PDB entry 2ZQQ | X-ray diffraction, 2.20 A resolution | chains B and E of the 6 polymer chains in the assembly

# Chain B (and E)
Name: Methylglutaconyl-CoA hydratase
Source organism: Homo sapiens
Notes: EC 4.2.1.18; chain E of this document is another copy of the same molecule, construct and numbering; everything in this record applies to it too
Reference sequence: Q13825 (AUHM_HUMAN); residues 68-339 here = UniProt positions 68-339
Sequence (272 residues; row label = number of the first residue in the row):
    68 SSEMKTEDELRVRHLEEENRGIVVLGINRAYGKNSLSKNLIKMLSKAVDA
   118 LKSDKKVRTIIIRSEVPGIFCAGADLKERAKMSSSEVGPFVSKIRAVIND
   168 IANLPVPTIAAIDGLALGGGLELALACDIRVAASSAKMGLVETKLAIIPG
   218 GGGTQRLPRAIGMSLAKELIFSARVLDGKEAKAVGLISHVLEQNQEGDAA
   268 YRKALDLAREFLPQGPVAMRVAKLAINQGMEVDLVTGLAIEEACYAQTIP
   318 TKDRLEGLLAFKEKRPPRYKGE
Not modelled in the structure: 68-74 (chain E: 68-73)
Curated features (UniProtKB/Swiss-Prot):
  - region: K105 to K119 (RNA-binding)
  - modified residue: K100 (N6-acetyllysine), K109 (N6-succinyllysine), K113 (N6-acetyllysine), K144 (N6-acetyllysine), K148 (N6-succinyllysine), K160 (N6-succinyllysine), K204 (N6-acetyllysine), K211 (N6-acetyllysine), K329 (N6-succinyllysine)
  - natural variant: A240 (A240V: In MGCA1)
  - mutagenesis: K105 (K105N: Abolishes RNA-binding; when associated with E-109 and Q-113), K109 (K109E: Abolishes RNA-binding; when associated with N-105 and Q-113), K113 (K113Q: Abolishes RNA-binding; when associated with N-105 and E-109)

# Chain B / chain E interface
Residue-residue contacts - 7 pairs, chain B then chain E:
  S152(B) with I316(E); P317(E)
  E153(B) with P317(E)
  P156(B) with A313(E)
  A313(B) with P156(E)
  I316(B) with S152(E)
  P317(B) with S152(E)
Also at the interface, not in a pair above, chain B (7 interface residues in all): Q314
Also at the interface, not in a pair above, chain E (7 interface residues in all): E153, Q314

# Summary
The chain B/chain E interface involves 7 residues from each chain. UniProt lists 3 mutagenesis sites on chain
B.
Both chains are Methylglutaconyl-CoA hydratase (Homo sapiens). Entry 2ZQQ (Crystal structure of human AUH
(3-methylglutaconyl-coa hydratase) mixed with (AUUU)24A RNA) was determined by X-ray diffraction (same
publication as 2ZQR).
